8VLI - chains A and B; structure by electron microscopy, 3.20 A resolution.

[Chain A (and B)]
Name: Heparan-alpha-glucosaminide N-acetyltransferase
Source organism: Homo sapiens
Notes: EC 2.3.1.78; chain B of this document is another copy of the same molecule, construct and numbering; everything in this record applies to it too
UniProtKB: Q68CP4 (HGNAT_HUMAN); numbering as in UniProt (aligned over 1-663)
Chain sequence (663 residues; row label = number of the first residue in the row):
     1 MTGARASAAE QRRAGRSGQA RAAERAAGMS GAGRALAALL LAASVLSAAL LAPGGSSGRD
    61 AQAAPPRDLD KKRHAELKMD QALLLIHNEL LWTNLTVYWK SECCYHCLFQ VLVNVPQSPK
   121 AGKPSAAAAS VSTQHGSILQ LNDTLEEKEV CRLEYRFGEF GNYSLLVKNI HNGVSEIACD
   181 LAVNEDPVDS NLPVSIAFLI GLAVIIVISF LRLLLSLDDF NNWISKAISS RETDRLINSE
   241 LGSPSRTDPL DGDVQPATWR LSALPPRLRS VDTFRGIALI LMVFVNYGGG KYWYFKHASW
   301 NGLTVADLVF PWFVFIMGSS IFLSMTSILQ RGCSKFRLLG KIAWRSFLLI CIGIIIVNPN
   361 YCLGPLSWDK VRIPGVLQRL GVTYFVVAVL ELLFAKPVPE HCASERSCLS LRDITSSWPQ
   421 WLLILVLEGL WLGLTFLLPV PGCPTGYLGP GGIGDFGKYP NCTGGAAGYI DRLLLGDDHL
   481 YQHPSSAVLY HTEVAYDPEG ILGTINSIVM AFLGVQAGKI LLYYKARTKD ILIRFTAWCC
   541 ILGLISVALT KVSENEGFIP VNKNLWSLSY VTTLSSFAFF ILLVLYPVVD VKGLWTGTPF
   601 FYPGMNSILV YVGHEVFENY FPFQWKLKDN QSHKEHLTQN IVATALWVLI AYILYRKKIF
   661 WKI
Not modelled in the structure: 1-73, 172-175, 229-264 (chain B: 1-74, 171-176, 229-262, 401-406)
Swiss-Prot annotation at these positions:
  - region: Gln624 to Glu635 (Lysosomal targeting region)
  - active site: His297
  - modified residue (Phosphoserine): Ser243, Ser245
  - glycosylation (N-linked (GlcNAc...) asparagine): Asn94, Asn142, Asn162
  - natural variant: Ala82 (A82V: In MPS3C), Cys104 (C104F: In MPS3C), Leu141 (L141P: In MPS3C), Arg152 (R152W: In RP73), Gly161 (G161A: In RP73), Leu165 (L165P: In MPS3C), Pro265 (P265Q: In MPS3C), Ile280 (I280R: In MPS3C), Gly290 (G290R: In MPS3C), Asn301 (N301K: In MPS3C), Pro311 (P311L: In MPS3C), Arg372 (R372C: In MPS3C; R372H: In MPS3C), 15 further natural variant entries in UniProt
  - mutagenesis: Cys107 (C107S: Loss of intralysosomal proteolytic cleavage and enzymatic activity. Reduced oligomer formation), Cys151 (C151S: Loss of intralysosomal proteolytic cleavage and enzymatic activity. Reduced oligomer formation), Cys179 (C179S: Loss of intralysosomal proteolytic cleavage and enzymatic activity), Leu236 (L236A: Displayed both lysosomal and plasma membrane localization, reduced intralysosomal proteolytic cleavage and enzymatic activity; when associated with A-209), Ile237 (I237A: Displayed both lysosomal and plasma membrane localization, reduced intralysosomal proteolytic cleavage and enzymatic activity; when associated with A-208), His297 (H297A: Loss of enzymatic activity, but correctly targeted and processed), Cys333 (C333S: No loss of intralysosomal proteolytic cleavage and enzymatic activity), Cys402 (C402S: No loss of intralysosomal proteolytic cleavage and enzymatic activity), Cys462 (C462S: Complete loss of intralysosomal proteolytic cleavage and enzymatic activity. Reduced oligomer formation), His479 (H479A: Loss of intralysosomal proteolytic cleavage and enzymatic activity, retained in the endoplasmic reticulum), His633 (H633A: Loss of intralysosomal proteolytic cleavage and enzymatic activity, retained in the endoplasmic reticulum), Tyr652 to Ile663 (Loss of intralysosomal proteolytic cleavage and enzymatic activity. Localized in the plasma membrane)
Disulfide bonds: Cys104-Cys107, Cys151-Cys179, Cys443-Cys462
Covalently attached groups: N-acetylglucosamine (NAG) linked to Asn94, Asn142, Asn162
Residues lining bound ligands:
  - A1AC0 (4-methyl-2-oxo-2H-1-benzopyran-7-yl 2-acetamido-2-deoxy-beta-D-glucopyranoside): Val285, Asn286, Tyr287, His297, Ala306, Val309, Phe310, Arg372, Val376, Tyr481, Pro498, Glu499, Lys563, His614, Glu615, Glu618
  - coenzyme A (COA): Arg267, Leu268, Val271, Asp272, Arg275, Leu279, Met282, Asn286, Val309, Phe310, Phe313, Ile316, Met317, Ser320, Leu323, Ser324, Arg345, Leu349, Val376, Leu377, Leu380, Gly604, Met605, Ser607, Ile608, Tyr611, Lys662
Reported in the primary citation:
  - mutagenesis - N286A, N286D, N286Q, H297D, H297D/D307N: decreased catalytic activity
  - disease-associated variants - N286I, R372C, R372H, E499K: decreased catalytic activity (citing earlier work)
  - disease-associated variants - A82V, C104F, L141P, P311L, G452S, G452V, M510K, G514E, A517E, D590V (proposed by the authors, not directly observed)
  - disease-associated variants - A82V, C104F, L141P, I280R, G290R, N301K, G452S, G452V, S567C, S569L: decreased stability (proposed by the authors, not directly observed)

[Interface between chain A and chain B]
Contacting residue pairs - 31 pairs, chain A then chain B:
  Ile228(A) - Phe336(B)  hydrophobic
  Phe336(A) - Ile228(B)  hydrophobic
  Ile355(A) - Phe621(B)  hydrophobic
  Ile355(A) - Pro622(B)
  Ile356(A) - Tyr620(B)  hydrophobic
  Tyr361(A) - Asn619(B)
  Tyr361(A) - Tyr620(B)  hydrophobic
  Tyr361(A) - Phe621(B)
  Cys362(A) - Cys362(B)  hydrophobic
  Pro365(A) - Trp625(B)
  Pro365(A) - Lys626(B)
  Leu366(A) - Phe621(B)  hydrophobic
  Leu366(A) - Trp625(B)
  Leu366(A) - Lys626(B)  hydrogen bond (backbone-backbone)
  Ser367(A) - Lys626(B)
  Val616(A) - Val616(B)  hydrophobic
  Val616(A) - Phe617(B)  hydrophobic
  Val616(A) - Tyr620(B)
  Asn619(A) - Tyr361(B)
  Tyr620(A) - Ile356(B)  hydrophobic
  Tyr620(A) - Tyr361(B)  hydrophobic
  Tyr620(A) - Val616(B)
  Phe621(A) - Ile355(B)  hydrophobic
  Phe621(A) - Tyr361(B)
  Phe621(A) - Leu366(B)  hydrophobic
  Pro622(A) - Ile355(B)
  Trp625(A) - Pro365(B)
  Trp625(A) - Leu366(B)
  Lys626(A) - Pro365(B)
  Lys626(A) - Leu366(B)  hydrogen bond (backbone-backbone)
  Lys626(A) - Ser367(B)
Interface residues without a listed pair, chain A (18 interface residues in all): Phe617, Gln624
Interface residues without a listed pair, chain B (19 interface residues in all): Glu615, Gln624

[In short]
18 residues of chain A face 19 of chain B across their interface, with 2 hydrogen bonds. Its one hydrogen
bond, Leu366(A)-Lys626(B), is backbone to backbone. From the paper: A82V, C104F and L141P of chain A, among
others, reduce stability; N286A, N286D and N286Q of chain A, among others, reduce catalytic activity; 19
substitutions were tested in all.
Both chains are Heparan-alpha-glucosaminide N-acetyltransferase (Homo sapiens). Entry 8VLI (Cryo-EM structure
of human HGSNAT bound with CoA and product analog) was determined by electron microscopy together with 8VKJ,
8VLG, 8VLU, 8VLV and 8VLY from the same study.
